Entry 8AC2 (electron microscopy, 3.70 A resolution); this record covers chains C and D of the 7 polymer chains in the assembly.

# Chain C
Name: DNA-directed RNA polymerase subunit beta
Source organism: Escherichia coli K-12
Notes: EC 2.7.7.6
Reference sequence: P0A8V2 (RPOB_ECOLI); residue numbers follow UniProt; this construct covers 1-1342
Sequence (1342 residues; row label = number of the first residue in the row):
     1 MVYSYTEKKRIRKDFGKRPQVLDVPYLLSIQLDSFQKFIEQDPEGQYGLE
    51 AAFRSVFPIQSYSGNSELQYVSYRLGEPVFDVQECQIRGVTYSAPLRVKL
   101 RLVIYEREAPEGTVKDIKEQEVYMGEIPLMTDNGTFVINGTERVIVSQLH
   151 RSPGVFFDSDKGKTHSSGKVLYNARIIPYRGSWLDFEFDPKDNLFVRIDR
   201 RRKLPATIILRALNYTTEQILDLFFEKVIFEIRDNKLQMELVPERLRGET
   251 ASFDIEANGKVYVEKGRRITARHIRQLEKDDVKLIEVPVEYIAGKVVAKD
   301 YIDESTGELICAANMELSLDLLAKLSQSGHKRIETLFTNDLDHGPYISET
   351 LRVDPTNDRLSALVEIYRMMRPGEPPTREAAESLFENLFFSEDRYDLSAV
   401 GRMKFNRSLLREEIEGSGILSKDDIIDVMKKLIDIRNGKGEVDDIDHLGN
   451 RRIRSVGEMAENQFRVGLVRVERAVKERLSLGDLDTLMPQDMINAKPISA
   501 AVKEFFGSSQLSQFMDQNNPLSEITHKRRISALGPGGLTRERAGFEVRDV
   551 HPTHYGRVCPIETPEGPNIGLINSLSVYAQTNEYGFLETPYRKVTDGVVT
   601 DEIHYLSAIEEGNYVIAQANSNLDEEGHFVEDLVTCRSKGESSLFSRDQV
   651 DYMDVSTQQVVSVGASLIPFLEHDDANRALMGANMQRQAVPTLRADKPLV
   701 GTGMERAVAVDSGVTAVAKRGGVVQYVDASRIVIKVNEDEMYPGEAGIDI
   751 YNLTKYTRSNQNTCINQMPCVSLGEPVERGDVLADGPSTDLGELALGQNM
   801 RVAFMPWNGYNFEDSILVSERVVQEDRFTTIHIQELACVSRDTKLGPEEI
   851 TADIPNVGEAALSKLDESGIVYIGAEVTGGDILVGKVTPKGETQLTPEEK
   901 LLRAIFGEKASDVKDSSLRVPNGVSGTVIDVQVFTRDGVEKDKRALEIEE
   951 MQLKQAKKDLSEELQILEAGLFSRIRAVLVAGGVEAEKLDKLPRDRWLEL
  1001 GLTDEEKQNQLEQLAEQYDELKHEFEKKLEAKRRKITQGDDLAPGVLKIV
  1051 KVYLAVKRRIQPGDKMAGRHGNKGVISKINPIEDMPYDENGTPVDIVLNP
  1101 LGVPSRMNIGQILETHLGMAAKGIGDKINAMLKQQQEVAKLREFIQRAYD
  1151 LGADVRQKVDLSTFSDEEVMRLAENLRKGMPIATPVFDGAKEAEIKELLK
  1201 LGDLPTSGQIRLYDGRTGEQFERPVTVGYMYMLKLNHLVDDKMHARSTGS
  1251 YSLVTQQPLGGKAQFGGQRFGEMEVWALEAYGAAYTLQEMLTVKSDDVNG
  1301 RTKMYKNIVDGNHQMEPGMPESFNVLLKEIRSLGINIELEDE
Unresolved in the structure: 1, 890-911
UniProt features mapped onto this chain:
  - modified residue (N6-acetyllysine): Lys-1022, Lys-1200
  - mutagenesis: Ile-561 (I561S: Resistant to antibiotics salinamide A and B), Ile-569 (I569S: Resistant to antibiotics salinamide A and B), Ala-665 (A665E: Resistant to antibiotics salinamide A and B), Asp-675 (D675A/G: Resistant to antibiotics salinamide A and B), Asn-677 (N677H/K: Resistant to antibiotics salinamide A and B), Leu-680 (L680M: Resistant to antibiotics salinamide A and B), Glu-813 (E813K: Disrupts the enzyme's active center)

# Chain D
Name: DNA-directed RNA polymerase subunit beta'
Source organism: Escherichia coli K-12
Notes: EC 2.7.7.6
Reference sequence: P0A8T8 (RPOC_ECO57); numbering as in UniProt (aligned over 1-1406)
Sequence (1406 residues; numbered 1 to 1406; the number before each row is that of its first residue):
     1 MKDLLKFLKAQTKTEEFDAIKIALASPDMIRSWSFGEVKKPETINYRTFK
    51 PERDGLFCARIFGPVKDYECLCGKYKRLKHRGVICEKCGVEVTQTKVRRE
   101 RMGHIELASPTAHIWFLKSLPSRIGLLLDMPLRDIERVLYFESYVVIEGG
   151 MTNLERQQILTEEQYLDALEEFGDEFDAKMGAEAIQALLKSMDLEQECEQ
   201 LREELNETNSETKRKKLTKRIKLLEAFVQSGNKPEWMILTVLPVLPPDLR
   251 PLVPLDGGRFATSDLNDLYRRVINRNNRLKRLLDLAAPDIIVRNEKRMLQ
   301 EAVDALLDNGRRGRAITGSNKRPLKSLADMIKGKQGRFRQNLLGKRVDYS
   351 GRSVITVGPYLRLHQCGLPKKMALELFKPFIYGKLELRGLATTIKAAKKM
   401 VEREEAVVWDILDEVIREHPVLLNRAPTLHRLGIQAFEPVLIEGKAIQLH
   451 PLVCAAYNADFDGDQMAVHVPLTLEAQLEARALMMSTNNILSPANGEPII
   501 VPSQDVVLGLYYMTRDCVNAKGEGMVLTGPKEAERLYRSGLASLHARVKV
   551 RITEYEKDANGELVAKTSLKDTTVGRAILWMIVPKGLPYSIVNQALGKKA
   601 ISKMLNTCYRILGLKPTVIFADQIMYTGFAYAARSGASVGIDDMVIPEKK
   651 HEIISEAEAEVAEIQEQFQSGLVTAGERYNKVIDIWAAANDRVSKAMMDN
   701 LQTETVINRDGQEEKQVSFNSIYMMADSGARGSAAQIRQLAGMRGLMAKP
   751 DGSIIETPITANFREGLNVLQYFISTHGARKGLADTALKTANSGYLTRRL
   801 VDVAQDLVVTEDDCGTHEGIMMTPVIEGGDVKEPLRDRVLGRVTAEDVLK
   851 PGTADILVPRNTLLHEQWCDLLEENSVDAVKVRSVVSCDTDFGVCAHCYG
   901 RDLARGHIINKGEAIGVIAAQSIGEPGTQLTMRTFHIGGAASRAAAESSI
   951 QVKNKGSIKLSNVKSVVNSSGKLVITSRNTELKLIDEFGRTKESYKVPYG
  1001 AVLAKGDGEQVAGGETVANWDPHTMPVITEVSGFVRFTDMIDGQTITRQT
  1051 DELTGLSSLVVLDSAERTAGGKDLRPALKIVDAQGNDVLIPGTDMPAQYF
  1101 LPGKAIVQLEDGVQISSGDTLARIPQESGGTKDITGGLPRVADLFEARRP
  1151 KEPAILAEISGIVSFGKETKGKRRLVITPVDGSDPYEEMIPKWRQLNVFE
  1201 GERVERGDVISDGPEAPHDILRLRGVHAVTRYIVNEVQDVYRLQGVKIND
  1251 KHIEVIVRQMLRKATIVNAGSSDFLEGEQVEYSRVKIANRELEANGKVGA
  1301 TYSRDLLGITKASLATESFISAASFQETTRVLTEAAVAGKRDELRGLKEN
  1351 VIVGRLIPAGTGYAYHQDRMRRRAAGEAPAAPQVTAEDASASLAELLNAG
  1401 LGGSDN
Unresolved in the structure: 1-15, 934-947, 1023, 1127-1133, 1376-1406
Metal / ion sites: Zn2+ site 1: Cys-70, Cys-72, Cys-85, Cys-88; Mg2+ near Phe-461 (its only coordinating residue here); Zn2+ site 2: Cys-814, Cys-888, Cys-895, Cys-898
UniProt features mapped onto this chain:
  - binding site (Zn(2+)): Cys-70, Cys-72, Cys-85, Cys-88, Cys-814, Cys-888, Cys-895, Cys-898
  - binding site (Mg(2+)): Asp-460, Asp-462, Asp-464
  - modified residue: Lys-972 (N6-acetyllysine)

# Chain C / chain D interface
Residue-residue contacts (255):
  Phe-545(C) / Asp-785(D)
  Phe-545(C) / Leu-788(D)  hydrophobic
  Phe-545(C) / Arg-933(D)
  Arg-548(C) / Leu-788(D)
  Asp-549(C) / Pro-750(D)
  Asp-549(C) / His-777(D)
  Val-550(C) / Phe-773(D)  hydrophobic
  Val-550(C) / His-777(D)
  Val-550(C) / Arg-780(D)
  Tyr-555(C) / Val-769(D)
  Tyr-555(C) / Phe-773(D)
  Pro-560(C) / Phe-773(D)  hydrophobic
  Pro-560(C) / Arg-780(D)  hydrogen bond (backbone-side chain)
  Ile-561(C) / Tyr-772(D)  hydrophobic
  Ile-561(C) / Thr-776(D)
  Ile-561(C) / Arg-780(D)
  Thr-563(C) / Arg-780(D)  hydrogen bond
  Glu-565(C) / Leu-783(D)
  Gly-566(C) / Ala-787(D)
  Ile-569(C) / Leu-783(D)  hydrophobic
  Gln-618(C) / Leu-770(D)
  Asn-620(C) / Asn-768(D)
  Asn-620(C) / Val-769(D)
  Arg-637(C) / Leu-770(D)
  Ser-642(C) / Ile-774(D)
  Val-660(C) / Val-769(D)  hydrophobic
  Leu-671(C) / Tyr-772(D)
  Glu-672(C) / Leu-767(D)
  His-673(C) / Phe-763(D)  hydrogen bond (side chain-backbone)
  His-673(C) / Arg-764(D)
  His-673(C) / Glu-765(D)  hydrogen bond (side chain-backbone)
  Asp-674(C) / Tyr-772(D)
  Asp-675(C) / Arg-744(D)  salt bridge
  Ala-676(C) / Tyr-772(D)
  Asn-677(C) / Ala-779(D)
  Asn-677(C) / Leu-783(D)
  Ala-679(C) / Tyr-772(D)
  Leu-680(C) / Leu-783(D)  hydrophobic
  Phe-804(C) / Ser-638(D)
  Pro-806(C) / Asp-505(D)
  Pro-806(C) / Ala-633(D)
  Pro-806(C) / Ala-637(D)
  Trp-807(C) / Ala-633(D)  hydrophobic
  Asn-808(C) / Pro-359(D)
  Asn-808(C) / Ala-633(D)
  Gly-809(C) / Val-357(D)
  Gly-809(C) / Pro-359(D)
  Tyr-810(C) / Pro-359(D)
  Phe-812(C) / Val-357(D)  hydrophobic
  Phe-812(C) / Phe-461(D)  hydrophobic
  Phe-812(C) / Ser-503(D)
  Phe-812(C) / Asp-505(D)
  Phe-812(C) / Phe-629(D)  hydrophobic
  Glu-813(C) / Asp-460(D)
  Glu-813(C) / Arg-731(D)
  Lys-844(C) / Asp-256(D)  salt bridge
  Lys-1065(C) / Asp-462(D)
  Lys-1073(C) / Asp-462(D)
  Val-1075(C) / Ile-355(D)
  Val-1075(C) / Phe-461(D)
  Val-1075(C) / Gly-463(D)
  Ser-1077(C) / Thr-356(D)
  Asn-1099(C) / Asp-505(D)
  Pro-1100(C) / Ala-637(D)
  Leu-1101(C) / Gln-504(D)
  Leu-1101(C) / Asp-505(D)
  Leu-1101(C) / Leu-508(D)  hydrophobic
  Leu-1101(C) / Met-725(D)  hydrophobic
  Leu-1101(C) / Arg-731(D)
  Val-1103(C) / Val-639(D)  hydrophobic
  Pro-1104(C) / Met-725(D)  hydrophobic
  Pro-1104(C) / Gln-736(D)
  Ser-1105(C) / Arg-731(D)
  Ser-1105(C) / Gln-736(D)
  Arg-1106(C) / Arg-731(D)
  Met-1107(C) / Gln-736(D)
  Met-1107(C) / Gln-739(D)
  Met-1107(C) / Phe-763(D)  hydrophobic
  Ile-1109(C) / Met-644(D)  hydrophobic
  Ile-1109(C) / Phe-763(D)  hydrophobic
  Ile-1112(C) / Val-639(D)
  Leu-1113(C) / Ile-641(D)  hydrophobic
  Phe-1187(C) / Leu-767(D)
  Phe-1187(C) / Tyr-772(D)  hydrophobic
  Lys-1191(C) / Gly-766(D)
  Glu-1192(C) / Ile-641(D)
  Ser-1207(C) / Asp-642(D)
  Gln-1209(C) / Ser-638(D)
  Gln-1209(C) / Val-639(D)
  Gln-1209(C) / Gly-640(D)
  Glu-1219(C) / Arg-634(D)  salt bridge
  Phe-1221(C) / Ala-633(D)
  Phe-1221(C) / Arg-634(D)
  Phe-1221(C) / Ser-635(D)
  Glu-1222(C) / Tyr-512(D)
  Glu-1222(C) / Tyr-537(D)  hydrogen bond
  Glu-1222(C) / Arg-634(D)
  Glu-1222(C) / Ser-635(D)  hydrogen bond (backbone-backbone)
  Arg-1223(C) / Tyr-512(D)
  Arg-1223(C) / Ser-635(D)
  Arg-1223(C) / Gly-636(D)
  Arg-1223(C) / Phe-719(D)
  Arg-1223(C) / Ser-721(D)  hydrogen bond
  Arg-1223(C) / Met-724(D)
  Pro-1224(C) / Ser-638(D)  hydrogen bond (backbone-side chain)
  Val-1225(C) / Ser-638(D)
  Thr-1226(C) / Ser-638(D)  hydrogen bond (backbone-side chain)
  Thr-1226(C) / Val-639(D)
  Val-1239(C) / Val-354(D)  hydrophobic
  Val-1239(C) / Lys-445(D)
  Asp-1240(C) / Lys-445(D)
  Lys-1242(C) / Arg-352(D)  hydrogen bond (backbone-side chain)
  Lys-1242(C) / Gln-465(D)
  Met-1243(C) / Arg-352(D)
  Met-1243(C) / Ser-353(D)
  Met-1243(C) / Met-372(D)  hydrophobic
  Met-1243(C) / Lys-445(D)
  His-1244(C) / Gly-351(D)
  His-1244(C) / Arg-352(D)  hydrogen bond (backbone-backbone)
  Ala-1245(C) / Ser-350(D)
  Ala-1245(C) / Gly-351(D)
  Ala-1245(C) / Leu-376(D)  hydrophobic
  Arg-1246(C) / Asp-348(D)
  Arg-1246(C) / Tyr-349(D)  hydrogen bond (backbone-backbone)
  Arg-1246(C) / Ser-350(D)  hydrogen bond (backbone-backbone)
  Ser-1247(C) / Asp-348(D)
  Ser-1247(C) / Tyr-349(D)
  Ser-1247(C) / Glu-375(D)
  Ser-1247(C) / Leu-376(D)
  Ser-1247(C) / Lys-378(D)
  Ser-1247(C) / Pro-379(D)
  Gln-1257(C) / Asn-341(D)
  Gln-1257(C) / Lys-345(D)
  Pro-1258(C) / Arg-346(D)
  Pro-1258(C) / Asp-348(D)
  Leu-1259(C) / Arg-346(D)
  Gly-1260(C) / Arg-346(D)
  Gly-1261(C) / Arg-346(D)
  Gly-1267(C) / Arg-346(D)  hydrogen bond (backbone-side chain)
  Gly-1267(C) / Val-347(D)
  Gln-1268(C) / Val-347(D)  hydrogen bond (backbone-backbone)
  Gln-1268(C) / Ser-350(D)
  Gln-1268(C) / Arg-352(D)  hydrogen bond
  Gln-1268(C) / Ala-467(D)
  Arg-1269(C) / Gly-344(D)
  Arg-1269(C) / Lys-345(D)
  Arg-1269(C) / Arg-346(D)
  Phe-1270(C) / Gly-344(D)
  Phe-1270(C) / Lys-345(D)  hydrogen bond (backbone-backbone)
  Phe-1270(C) / Val-347(D)  hydrophobic
  Gly-1271(C) / Gly-344(D)
  Glu-1272(C) / Arg-798(D)  salt bridge
  Met-1273(C) / Thr-428(D)  hydrogen bond (backbone-side chain)
  Glu-1274(C) / Thr-428(D)  hydrogen bond (backbone-side chain)
  Glu-1274(C) / Ile-434(D)
  Trp-1276(C) / Thr-797(D)
  Trp-1276(C) / Arg-798(D)
  Trp-1276(C) / Val-801(D)  hydrophobic
  Trp-1276(C) / Val-917(D)
  Trp-1276(C) / Gln-921(D)
  Trp-1276(C) / Lys-1348(D)
  Ala-1277(C) / His-430(D)
  Ala-1277(C) / Gln-921(D)  hydrogen bond (backbone-side chain)
  Leu-1278(C) / Ile-434(D)  hydrophobic
  Leu-1278(C) / Met-484(D)  hydrophobic
  Glu-1279(C) / Ile-1357(D)
  Ala-1280(C) / Arg-431(D)
  Ala-1280(C) / Val-917(D)  hydrophobic
  Ala-1280(C) / Ile-918(D)
  Ala-1280(C) / Gln-921(D)
  Tyr-1281(C) / Arg-431(D)  hydrogen bond (side chain-backbone)
  Tyr-1281(C) / Leu-432(D)
  Tyr-1281(C) / Ile-434(D)  hydrogen bond (side chain-backbone)
  Tyr-1281(C) / Met-484(D)  hydrophobic
  Tyr-1281(C) / Asn-489(D)
  Gly-1282(C) / Glu-479(D)
  Gly-1282(C) / Gly-1360(D)
  Gly-1282(C) / Thr-1361(D)  hydrogen bond (backbone-backbone)
  Ala-1283(C) / Glu-479(D)  hydrogen bond (backbone-side chain)
  Ala-1283(C) / Met-484(D)  hydrophobic
  Ala-1284(C) / Ile-1357(D)  hydrophobic
  Ala-1284(C) / Thr-1361(D)
  Ala-1284(C) / Gly-1362(D)
  Tyr-1285(C) / Glu-475(D)
  Tyr-1285(C) / Leu-1356(D)  hydrophobic
  Tyr-1285(C) / Thr-1361(D)
  Tyr-1285(C) / Tyr-1365(D)
  Thr-1286(C) / Ala-476(D)
  Gln-1288(C) / Gly-1354(D)  hydrogen bond (side chain-backbone)
  Gln-1288(C) / Arg-1355(D)
  Gln-1288(C) / Leu-1356(D)
  Glu-1289(C) / Thr-473(D)
  Leu-1291(C) / Leu-342(D)
  Leu-1291(C) / Lys-345(D)
  Lys-1294(C) / Val-347(D)
  Lys-1294(C) / Asp-348(D)
  Lys-1294(C) / Val-470(D)
  Lys-1294(C) / Leu-472(D)
  Ser-1295(C) / Lys-345(D)  hydrogen bond
  Ser-1295(C) / Arg-346(D)
  Asp-1296(C) / Lys-345(D)  salt bridge
  Met-1304(C) / Leu-472(D)  hydrophobic
  Tyr-1305(C) / Tyr-349(D)
  Tyr-1305(C) / Lys-378(D)  hydrogen bond
  Tyr-1305(C) / Pro-379(D)  hydrophobic
  Ile-1308(C) / Pro-379(D)
  Ile-1308(C) / Leu-472(D)  hydrophobic
  Val-1309(C) / Gly-383(D)
  His-1313(C) / Phe-380(D)
  His-1313(C) / Leu-472(D)
  His-1313(C) / Thr-473(D)  hydrogen bond (backbone-side chain)
  His-1313(C) / Leu-474(D)
  Met-1319(C) / Glu-16(D)
  Met-1319(C) / Phe-17(D)  hydrophobic
  Met-1319(C) / Arg-1355(D)
  Phe-1323(C) / Val-1353(D)
  Val-1325(C) / Leu-249(D)  hydrophobic
  Leu-1326(C) / Arg-337(D)
  Leu-1326(C) / Phe-338(D)  hydrophobic
  Lys-1328(C) / Glu-100(D)
  Glu-1329(C) / Met-330(D)
  Glu-1329(C) / Ile-331(D)
  Glu-1329(C) / Arg-337(D)  salt bridge
  Arg-1331(C) / Trp-33(D)
  Arg-1331(C) / Met-102(D)  hydrogen bond
  Arg-1331(C) / Pro-243(D)
  Ser-1332(C) / Pro-243(D)
  Leu-1333(C) / Trp-115(D)  hydrophobic
  Leu-1333(C) / Leu-307(D)  hydrophobic
  Leu-1333(C) / Leu-327(D)  hydrophobic
  Gly-1334(C) / Ala-25(D)  hydrogen bond (backbone-backbone)
  Ile-1335(C) / Ile-22(D)  hydrophobic
  Ile-1335(C) / Ala-23(D)
  Ile-1335(C) / Trp-33(D)
  Ile-1335(C) / Ala-1336(D)  hydrophobic
  Asn-1336(C) / Lys-21(D)
  Asn-1336(C) / Ile-22(D)
  Asn-1336(C) / Ala-23(D)  hydrogen bond (backbone-backbone)
  Asn-1336(C) / Leu-24(D)
  Asn-1336(C) / Ala-25(D)
  Asn-1336(C) / Met-29(D)
  Asn-1336(C) / Trp-33(D)
  Ile-1337(C) / Ile-20(D)  hydrophobic
  Ile-1337(C) / Lys-21(D)
  Ile-1337(C) / Ile-22(D)  hydrophobic
  Glu-1338(C) / Ile-20(D)
  Glu-1338(C) / Lys-21(D)
  Leu-1339(C) / Phe-17(D)  hydrophobic
  Leu-1339(C) / Ile-20(D)  hydrophobic
  Glu-1340(C) / Ala-19(D)
  Glu-1340(C) / Arg-1341(D)  salt bridge
  Asp-1341(C) / Phe-17(D)
  Asp-1341(C) / Asp-18(D)
  Glu-1342(C) / Glu-16(D)
  Glu-1342(C) / Ala-1374(D)
Other interface residues (no listed pair), chain C (147 interface residues in all): His-551, Pro-552, His-554, Pro-567, Gly-570, Met-805, Asp-814, Ser-815, Pro-1062, Gly-1063, Gly-1074, Ile-1076, His-1116, Thr-1248, Thr-1255, Phe-1265, Val-1275, Leu-1287, Met-1290, Thr-1292, Gln-1314, Met-1315, Pro-1320, Glu-1321, Ile-1330
Other interface residues (no listed pair), chain D (163 interface residues in all): Arg-99, Leu-245, Gln-340, Leu-343, Tyr-360, Lys-371, Tyr-382, Asn-424, Ala-446, Pro-451, His-469, Leu-483, Ala-630, Ala-632, Asp-643, Ile-722, Ala-730, Gly-732, Leu-740, Lys-749, Ile-755, Thr-757, Lys-781, Ala-784, Met-932, Leu-1332, Leu-1347, Val-1351

# In short
147 residues of chain C face 163 of chain D across their interface; the contacts include 31 hydrogen bonds and
7 salt bridges. Polar pairs include Asp-675(C)/Arg-744(D), Lys-844(C)/Asp-256(D) and Glu-1219(C)/Arg-634(D).
Chain C is DNA-directed RNA polymerase subunit beta and chain D is DNA-directed RNA polymerase subunit beta',
both from Escherichia coli K-12; the structure, RNA polymerase- post-terminated, open clamp state, was
determined by electron microscopy together with 8ABY, 8ABZ, 8AC0, 8AC1, 8ACP and 8AD1 from the same study.
